7O4J - chains 7 and N of the 30 polymer chains in the assembly; structure by electron microscopy, 2.90 A resolution.

== Chain 7 ==
Name: General transcription and DNA repair factor IIH helicase subunit XPB
Organism: Saccharomyces cerevisiae (strain ATCC 204508 / S288c)
Notes: EC 3.6.4.12
Reference sequence: Q00578 (RAD25_YEAST); numbering as in UniProt (aligned over 1-843)
Amino-acid sequence (843 residues; row label = number of the first residue in the row):
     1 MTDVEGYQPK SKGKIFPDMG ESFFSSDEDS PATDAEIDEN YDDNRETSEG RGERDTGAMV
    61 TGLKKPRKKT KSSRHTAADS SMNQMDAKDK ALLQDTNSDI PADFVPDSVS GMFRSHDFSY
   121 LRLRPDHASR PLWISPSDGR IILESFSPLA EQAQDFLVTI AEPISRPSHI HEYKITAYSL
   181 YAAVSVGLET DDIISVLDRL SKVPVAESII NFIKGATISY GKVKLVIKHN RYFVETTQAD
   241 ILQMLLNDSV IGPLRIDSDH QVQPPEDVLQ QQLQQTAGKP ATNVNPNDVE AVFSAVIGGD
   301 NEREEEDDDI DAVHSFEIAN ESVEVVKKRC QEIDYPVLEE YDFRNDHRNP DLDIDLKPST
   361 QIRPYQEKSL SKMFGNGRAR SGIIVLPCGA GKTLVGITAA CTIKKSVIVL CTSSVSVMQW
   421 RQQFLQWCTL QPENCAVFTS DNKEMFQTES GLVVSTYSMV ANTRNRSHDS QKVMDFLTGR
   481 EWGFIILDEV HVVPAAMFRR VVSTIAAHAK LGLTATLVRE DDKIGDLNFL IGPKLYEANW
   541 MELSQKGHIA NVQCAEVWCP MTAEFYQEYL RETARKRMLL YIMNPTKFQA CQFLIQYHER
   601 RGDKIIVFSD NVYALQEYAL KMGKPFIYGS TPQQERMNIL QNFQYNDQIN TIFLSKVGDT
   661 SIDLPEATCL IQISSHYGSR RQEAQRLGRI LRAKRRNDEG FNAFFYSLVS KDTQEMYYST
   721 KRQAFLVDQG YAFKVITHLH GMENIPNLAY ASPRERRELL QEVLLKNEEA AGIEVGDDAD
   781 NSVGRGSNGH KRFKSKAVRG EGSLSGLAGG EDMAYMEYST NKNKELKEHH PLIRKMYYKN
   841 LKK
Disordered / not traced: 1-100, 253-312, 768-829, 838-843
Residues lining bound ligands: ADP / beryllium trifluoride: Gln361, Arg363, Gln366, Pro387, Cys388, Gly389, Ala390, Gly391, Lys392, Thr393, Leu394, Gln423, Trp427, Glu489, Ala515, Ser661, Asp663, Pro665, Arg689, Arg692
Curated features (UniProtKB/Swiss-Prot):
  - motif: Lys64 to His75 (Nuclear localization signal), Asp488 to His491 (DEAH box)
  - binding site (ATP): Leu386 to Thr393
  - modified residue: Ser752 (Phosphoserine)

== Chain N ==
Molecule: Non-template DNA
Sequence (106 nucleotides; numbered 1 to 106; the number before each row is that of its first residue):
     1 CGAGAACAGT AGCACGCTGT GTATATAATA GCTATGGAAC GTTCGATTCA CCTCCGATGT
    61 GTGTTGTACA TACATAAAAA TATCATAGCA CAACTGCGCT GTGTCA
Disordered / not traced: 1-10, 46-62, 73-106

== How chain 7 and chain N interact ==
Pairs across the interface (16; chain 7 residue first):
  Val492(7) with DA70(N), phosphate contact
  Ala495(7) with DC69(N), phosphate contact; DA70(N), phosphate contact
  Ala496(7) with DC69(N), phosphate contact
  Met497(7) with DA68(N), phosphate contact; DC69(N), hydrogen bond to the phosphate
  Phe498(7) with DC69(N), hydrogen bond to the phosphate
  Arg519(7) with DA70(N), salt bridge to the phosphate
  Glu520(7) with DT71(N), phosphate contact
  His676(7) with DA70(N), base contact; DT71(N), hydrogen bond to the sugar
  Tyr677(7) with DT71(N), phosphate contact; DA72(N), phosphate contact
  Gly678(7) with DA72(N), hydrogen bond to the phosphate
  Ser679(7) with DT71(N), phosphate contact
  Tyr718(7) with DA72(N), phosphate contact
Other interface residues (no listed pair), chain 7 (16 interface residues in all): Thr463, His491, Arg681, Lys721

== Summary ==
16 residues of chain 7 and 5 residues of chain N are in contact, with 4 hydrogen bonds and 1 salt bridge.
Among the polar pairs are His676(7)-DT71(N), Met497(7)-DC69(N) and Phe498(7)-DC69(N). Chain 7 binds ADP /
beryllium trifluoride.
Here chain 7 is General transcription and DNA repair factor IIH helicase subunit XPB (Saccharomyces cerevisiae
(strain ATCC 204508 / S288c)) and chain N is Non-template DNA. Entry 7O4J (Yeast RNA polymerase II
transcription pre-initiation complex (consensus)) was determined by electron microscopy (same publication as
7O4I, 7O4K, 7O4L, 7O72, 7O73 and 7O75).
